PDB entry 5W6Q | X-ray diffraction, 2.66 A resolution | chains A and D of the 3 polymer chains in the assembly

# Chain A
Name: DNA polymerase I, thermostable
Source organism: Thermus aquaticus
Notes: EC 2.7.7.7
UniProt: P19821 (DPO1_THEAQ); residues 293-832 here = UniProt positions 293-832
Amino-acid sequence (540 residues; numbered 293 to 832; the number before each row is that of its first residue):
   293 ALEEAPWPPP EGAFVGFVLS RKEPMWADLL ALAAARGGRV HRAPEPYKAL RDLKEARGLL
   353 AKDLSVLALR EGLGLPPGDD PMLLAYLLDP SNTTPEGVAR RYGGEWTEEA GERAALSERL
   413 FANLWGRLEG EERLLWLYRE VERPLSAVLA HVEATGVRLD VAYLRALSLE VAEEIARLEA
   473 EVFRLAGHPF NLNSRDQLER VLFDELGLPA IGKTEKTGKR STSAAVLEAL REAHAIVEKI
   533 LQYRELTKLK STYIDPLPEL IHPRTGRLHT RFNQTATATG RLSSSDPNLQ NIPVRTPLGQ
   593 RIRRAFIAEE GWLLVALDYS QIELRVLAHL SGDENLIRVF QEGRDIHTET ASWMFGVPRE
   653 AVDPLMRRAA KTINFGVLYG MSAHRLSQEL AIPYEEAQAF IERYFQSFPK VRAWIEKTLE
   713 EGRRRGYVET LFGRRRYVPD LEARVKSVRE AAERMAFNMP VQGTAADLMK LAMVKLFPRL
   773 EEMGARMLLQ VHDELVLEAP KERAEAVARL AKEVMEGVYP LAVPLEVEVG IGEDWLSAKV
Unresolved in the structure: 293-295, 645-659, 687-692, 832
Construct notes: engineered mutation Val444 (Met in P19821), Ala527 (Pro in P19821), Glu551 (Asp in P19821), Val832 (Glu in P19821)
From the paper describing this entry:
  - conformationally variable residues (order/disorder transition): Ala527, Val832
  - contacts within the chain: Arg457-Glu551 (hydrogen bond)
  - binding site for the 12-nt DNA strand: Lys540, Arg573, Gln582, Arg587, His784
  - binding site for the 13-nt DNA strand (chain D): Tyr671, Gln754
  - binding site for the 12-nt DNA strand: Arg587
  - mutagenesis - E832V: increased catalytic activity on dZTP

# Chain D
Molecule: 13-nt DNA strand
Sequence (13 nucleotides; each row starts with the number of its first residue):
   204 GXGCGCCGTG GTC
Modified residues: 1WA (2-amino-8-(2-deoxy-5-O-phosphono-beta-D-erythro-pentofuranosyl)-4-hydroxy-1H-imidazo[1,2-a][1,3,5]triazine-5,8-diium) at position 205

# Interface between chain A and chain D
Contacting residue pairs - 41 pairs, chain A then chain D:
  Asn483(A) with DT212(D), hydrogen bond to the phosphate
  Asn485(A) with DG211(D), phosphate contact; DT212(D), phosphate contact
  Ser486(A) with DT212(D), hydrogen bond to the phosphate; DG213(D), hydrogen bond to the phosphate
  Asp488(A) with DG213(D), sugar contact
  Gln489(A) with DG213(D), hydrogen bond to the phosphate
  Ser543(A) with DC210(D), sugar contact; DG211(D), phosphate contact
  Thr544(A) with DC210(D), sugar contact
  Asn565(A) with DG208(D), phosphate contact
  Ala568(A) with DC207(D), phosphate contact; DG208(D), phosphate contact
  Thr569(A) with DC207(D), phosphate contact
  Ala570(A) with DG206(D), phosphate contact; DC207(D), hydrogen bond to the phosphate
  Thr571(A) with DG206(D), sugar contact
  Arg573(A) with 1WA_205(D), base contact; DG206(D), base contact
  Ser575(A) with DC207(D), phosphate contact; DG208(D), hydrogen bond to the phosphate
  Ser576(A) with DG208(D), sugar contact
  Ser577(A) with DG208(D), phosphate contact; DC209(D), phosphate contact
  Asp578(A) with DC209(D), hydrogen bond to the phosphate
  Asn580(A) with DG208(D), hydrogen bond to the sugar; DC209(D), phosphate contact
  Phe667(A) with DG204(D), base contact
  Tyr671(A) with DG204(D), sugar contact; 1WA_205(D), base contact
  Gly672(A) with DG204(D), sugar contact
  Met673(A) with DG204(D), base contact
  Ser674(A) with DG204(D), hydrogen bond to the phosphate
  Arg677(A) with DG204(D), phosphate contact
  Arg728(A) with DG206(D), salt bridge to the phosphate
  Arg746(A) with 1WA_205(D), salt bridge to the phosphate
  Met747(A) with 1WA_205(D), phosphate contact; DG206(D), phosphate contact
  Asn750(A) with 1WA_205(D), sugar contact
  Gln754(A) with 1WA_205(D), base contact; DG206(D), hydrogen bond to the sugar
Interface residues without a listed pair, chain A (33 interface residues in all): Lys540, Pro579, Leu670, His784

# Overview
33 residues of chain A face 10 of chain D across their interface, with 10 hydrogen bonds and 2 salt bridges.
Among the polar pairs are Asn580(A)-DG208(D), Gln754(A)-DG206(D) and Asn483(A)-DT212(D). The paper reports a
binding site for the 12-nt DNA strand at Lys540(A), Arg573(A) and Gln582(A) among others; E832V of chain A
increases catalytic activity on dZTP.
Here chain A is DNA polymerase I, thermostable (Thermus aquaticus) and chain D is a 13-nt DNA strand. Entry
5W6Q (Structural basis for recognition of artificial DNA by an evolved KlenTaq variant) was determined by
X-ray diffraction, deposited together with 5W6K.
